8UCM - chains b and e of the 10 polymer chains in the assembly; structure by electron microscopy, 3.14 A resolution.

Chain b:
Protein: Cytochrome c oxidase subunit 2
From: Komagataella pastoris
Amino-acid sequence (236 residues; each row starts with the number of its first residue):
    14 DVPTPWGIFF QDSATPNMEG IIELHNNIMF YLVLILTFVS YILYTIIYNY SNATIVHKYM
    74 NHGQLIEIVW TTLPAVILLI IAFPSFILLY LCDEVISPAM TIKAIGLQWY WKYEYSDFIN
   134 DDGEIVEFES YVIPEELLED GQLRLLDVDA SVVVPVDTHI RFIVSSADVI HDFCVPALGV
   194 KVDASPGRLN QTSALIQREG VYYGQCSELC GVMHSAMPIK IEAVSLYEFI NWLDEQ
Metal / ion sites: dinuclear copper ion: Cys219, Cys223, Met230
Ligand contacts:
  - heme a (HEA): Leu45, Ile48, Val52, Pro87, Leu91
  - phosphatidylethanolamine (PTY): Phe51, Ile55, Tyr72, Met73, Gly76, Ile79, Val82, Trp83, Leu86

Chain e:
Protein: Cytochrome c oxidase subunit 5
From: Komagataella pastoris
UniProt: F2QVW8 (F2QVW8_KOMPC); residues 28-151 here = UniProt positions 28-151
Amino-acid sequence (124 residues; each row starts with the number of its first residue):
    28 NATVTNLEKR WEDLPETDQK DIISQLSERQ KLPWKDLTLS EKKAAWYISF GEWGPRRPVH
    88 TKEDKLYIFW GTVIGIVISA TIFGAFRYNR NVPKTMNREW QAASDEYLKS KNAEPFTGYS
   148 QIQS
Ligand contacts: phosphatidylethanolamine (PTY): Pro85, His87, Lys92, Ile95, Phe96, Thr99

Chain b / chain e interface:
Contacting residue pairs - 27 pairs, chain b then chain e:
  Asp14(b) - Glu141(e)
  Val15(b) - Leu135(e)  hydrophobic
  Val15(b) - Glu141(e)
  Val15(b) - Gln148(e)
  Pro16(b) - Gln148(e)  hydrogen bond (backbone-side chain)
  Thr17(b) - Ser147(e)
  Pro18(b) - Ser147(e)
  Asp25(b) - Glu141(e)
  Asp25(b) - Phe143(e)
  Asp25(b) - Thr144(e)
  Glu148(b) - Pro120(e)
  Glu148(b) - Lys121(e)
  Glu149(b) - Lys121(e)
  Glu152(b) - Trp127(e)
  Asp153(b) - Trp127(e)
  Asp153(b) - Ala130(e)
  Gly154(b) - Trp127(e)
  Gly154(b) - Ala130(e)
  Gly154(b) - Ser131(e)
  Gln155(b) - Trp127(e)  hydrogen bond (backbone-side chain)
  Leu156(b) - Ser131(e)
  Arg157(b) - Thr122(e)
  Arg211(b) - Pro142(e)
  Glu212(b) - Asn139(e)
  Tyr216(b) - Tyr134(e)
  Lys233(b) - Tyr134(e)  hydrogen bond
  Glu235(b) - Lys138(e)  salt bridge
Other interface residues (no listed pair), chain b (24 interface residues in all): Trp19, Ser26, Leu151, Gly213, Val214
Other interface residues (no listed pair), chain e (18 interface residues in all): Glu126, Gln150

In short:
24 residues of chain b and 18 residues of chain e are in contact, with 3 hydrogen bonds and 1 salt bridge.
Among the polar pairs are Glu235(b)-Lys138(e), Pro16(b)-Gln148(e) and Gln155(b)-Trp127(e). Chain b binds heme
a and phosphatidylethanolamine. Ligands of chain e: phosphatidylethanolamine.
Chain b is Cytochrome c oxidase subunit 2 and chain e is Cytochrome c oxidase subunit 5, both from
Komagataella pastoris; the structure, Komagataella pastoris Cytochrome c oxidase in complex with human VMAT2
and Reserpine, was determined by electron microscopy.
